Entry 7AFT (electron microscopy, 4.40 A resolution (low resolution: residue-level contacts below are approximate; hydrogen-bond / salt-bridge calls are withheld)); this record covers chains D and F of the 8 polymer chains in the assembly.

[Chain D]
Name: Protein translocation protein SEC63
From: Saccharomyces cerevisiae (strain ATCC 204508 / S288c)
Reference sequence: P14906 (SEC63_YEAST); residues 1-663 here = UniProt positions 1-663
Chain sequence (663 residues; row label = number of the first residue in the row):
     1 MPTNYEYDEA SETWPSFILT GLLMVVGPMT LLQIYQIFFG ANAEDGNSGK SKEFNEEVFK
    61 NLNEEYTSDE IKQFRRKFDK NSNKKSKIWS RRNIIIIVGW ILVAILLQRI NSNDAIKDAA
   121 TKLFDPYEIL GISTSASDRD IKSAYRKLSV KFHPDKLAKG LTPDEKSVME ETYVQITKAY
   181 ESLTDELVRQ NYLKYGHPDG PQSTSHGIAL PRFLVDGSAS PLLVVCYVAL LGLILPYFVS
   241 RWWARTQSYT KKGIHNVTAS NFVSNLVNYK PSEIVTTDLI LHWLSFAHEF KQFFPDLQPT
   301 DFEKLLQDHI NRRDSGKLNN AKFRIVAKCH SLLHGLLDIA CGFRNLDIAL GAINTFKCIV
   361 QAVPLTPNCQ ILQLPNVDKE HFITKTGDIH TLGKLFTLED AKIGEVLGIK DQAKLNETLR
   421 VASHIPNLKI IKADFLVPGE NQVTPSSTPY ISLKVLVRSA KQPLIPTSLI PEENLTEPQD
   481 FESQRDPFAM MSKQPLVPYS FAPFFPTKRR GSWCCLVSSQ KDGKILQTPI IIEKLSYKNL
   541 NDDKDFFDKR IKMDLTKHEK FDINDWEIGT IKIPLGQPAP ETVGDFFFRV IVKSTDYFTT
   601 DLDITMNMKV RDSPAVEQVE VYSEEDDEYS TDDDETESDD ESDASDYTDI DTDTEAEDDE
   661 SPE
Disordered / not traced: 1-2, 37-53, 79-92, 116-201, 551-556, 613-663
UniProt features mapped onto this chain:
  - modified residue: Ser512 (Phosphoserine)
  - mutagenesis: Ala179 (A179T: Temperature-sensitive), Pro426 (P426L: Temperature-sensitive), Ile431 (I431N: Temperature-sensitive), Pro503 (P503A: Temperature-sensitive), Gly511 (G511R: Temperature-sensitive), Thr652 (T652A: Abolishes interaction with SEC62; defect in protein translocation), Thr654 (T654A: Abolishes interaction with SEC62; defect in protein translocation)
Reported in the primary citation:
  - post-translational modification sites: Thr652 (citing earlier work)

[Chain F]
Name: Translocation protein SEC72
From: Saccharomyces cerevisiae (strain ATCC 204508 / S288c)
Reference sequence: P39742 (SEC72_YEAST); residues 1-193 here = UniProt positions 1-193
Chain sequence (193 residues; row label = number of the first residue in the row):
     1 MVTLEYNANS KLITASDAVV ALSTETNIDQ INVLTTSLIG ETNPNFTPQP NEALSKMIKG
    61 LFESGMKNLQ QKKLNEALKN VSLAIEMAQR KRAPWEAFAI QLPELHFMLR SKIDLCLILG
   121 KHLEALQDLD FLLGTGLIQP DVFVRKADCL LKLRQWEEAR ATCERGLALA PEDMKLRALL
   181 IETARNLAEY NGE
Disordered / not traced: 1-2, 193

[How chain D and chain F interact]
Residue-residue contacts (5; chain D residue first):
  Thr391(D) with Tyr190(F); Asn191(F)
  Lys394(D) with Asn191(F)
  Gln520(D) with Ala168(F)
  Phe587(D) with Ala168(F)
Also at the interface, not in a pair above, chain D (5 interface residues in all): Gly393
Also at the interface, not in a pair above, chain F (4 interface residues in all): Arg165

[In short]
5 residues of chain D and 4 residues of chain F are in contact. Curated annotation (UniProt) lists 7
mutagenesis sites on chain D. The paper reports a modification site at Thr652(D).
Here chain D is Protein translocation protein SEC63 and chain F is Translocation protein SEC72, both from
Saccharomyces cerevisiae (strain ATCC 204508 / S288c). Entry 7AFT (Cryo-EM structure of the signal
sequence-engaged post-translational Sec translocon) was determined by electron microscopy, deposited together
with 6ZZZ.
